PDB entry 3K3Q | X-ray diffraction, 2.60 A resolution | chains B and C of the 3 polymer chains in the assembly

== Chain B ==
Protein: Botulinum neurotoxin type A
Organism: Clostridium botulinum A str. Hall
Notes: EC 3.4.24.69; fragment: N-terminal fragment of BoNT catalytic domain (residues 3-250)
Reference sequence: A5HZZ9 (BXA1_CLOBH); residues 3-250 here = UniProt positions 3-250
Amino-acid sequence (252 residues; each row starts with the number of its first residue; numbers below 1 keep their minus sign (Met-1 is residue -1)):
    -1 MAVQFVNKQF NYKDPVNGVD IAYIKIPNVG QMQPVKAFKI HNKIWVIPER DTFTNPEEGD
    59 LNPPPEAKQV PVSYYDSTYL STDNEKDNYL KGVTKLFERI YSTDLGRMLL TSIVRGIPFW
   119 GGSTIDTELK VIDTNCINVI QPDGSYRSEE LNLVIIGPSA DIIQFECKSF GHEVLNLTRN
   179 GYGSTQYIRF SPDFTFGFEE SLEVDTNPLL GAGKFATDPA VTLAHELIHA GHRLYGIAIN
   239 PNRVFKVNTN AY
Not modelled in the structure: -1 to 1, 200-210
Sequence notes: expression tag (-1 to 2)
Ion coordination: Zn2+: His223, His227 (shared with Glu262(C) of chain C)

== Chain C ==
Protein: Botulinum neurotoxin type A
Organism: Clostridium botulinum A str. Hall
Notes: EC 3.4.24.69; fragment: C-terminal fragment of BoNT catalytic domain (residues 251-425)
Reference sequence: A5HZZ9 (BXA1_CLOBH); numbering as in UniProt (aligned over 251-425)
Amino-acid sequence (175 residues; row label = number of the first residue in the row):
   251 YEMSGLEVSF EELRTFGGHD AKFIDSLQEN EFRLYYYNKF KDIASTLNKA KSIVGTTASL
   311 QYMKNVFKEK YLLSEDTSGK FSVDKLKFDK LYKMLTEIYT EDNFVKFFKV LNRKTYLNFD
   371 KAVFKINIVP KVNYTIYDGF NLRNTNLAAN FNGQNTEINN MNFTKLKNFT GLFEF
Not modelled in the structure: 251-252, 418-425
Ion coordination: Zn2+: Glu262 (shared with His223(B), His227(B) of chain B)

== How chain B and chain C interact ==
Pairs across the interface - 159 pairs, chain B then chain C:
  Pro69(B) - Phe369(C)
  Val70(B) - Asp370(C)
  Val70(B) - Lys371(C)
  Tyr72(B) - Leu416(C)  hydrophobic
  Asn86(B) - Asn377(C)  hydrogen bond
  Asn86(B) - Val379(C)
  Lys89(B) - Val379(C)
  Gly90(B) - Ile378(C)
  Lys93(B) - Ile378(C)  hydrogen bond (side chain-backbone)
  Lys93(B) - Val379(C)  hydrogen bond (side chain-backbone)
  Lys93(B) - Tyr384(C)  hydrogen bond (side chain-backbone)
  Lys93(B) - Ile386(C)
  Leu94(B) - Ile378(C)  hydrophobic
  Leu94(B) - Tyr384(C)
  Glu96(B) - Ile386(C)
  Arg97(B) - Phe358(C)
  Arg97(B) - Val360(C)
  Arg97(B) - Tyr384(C)  hydrogen bond
  Arg97(B) - Ile386(C)  hydrogen bond (side chain-backbone)
  Arg97(B) - Tyr387(C)
  Arg97(B) - Gly389(C)
  Ile98(B) - Phe354(C)  hydrophobic
  Ile98(B) - Phe358(C)  hydrophobic
  Ser100(B) - Ile386(C)
  Thr101(B) - Phe354(C)
  Thr101(B) - Phe358(C)
  Leu103(B) - Ile348(C)  hydrophobic
  Leu103(B) - Asn353(C)
  Leu103(B) - Phe354(C)  hydrophobic
  Gly104(B) - Phe354(C)
  Met106(B) - Tyr349(C)  hydrogen bond (backbone-side chain)
  Leu107(B) - Tyr349(C)  hydrophobic
  Leu107(B) - Phe354(C)  hydrophobic
  Ser110(B) - Tyr349(C)  hydrogen bond
  Arg113(B) - Glu319(C)  hydrogen bond (side chain-backbone)
  Arg113(B) - Lys320(C)
  Arg113(B) - Leu322(C)
  Gly114(B) - Lys320(C)
  Ile115(B) - Val316(C)  hydrophobic
  Ile115(B) - Phe317(C)
  Ile115(B) - Lys320(C)  hydrogen bond (backbone-side chain)
  Pro116(B) - Phe317(C)
  Phe117(B) - Ile293(C)  hydrophobic
  Phe117(B) - Leu297(C)  hydrophobic
  Phe117(B) - Phe317(C)  hydrophobic
  Phe117(B) - Tyr321(C)
  Trp118(B) - Ile303(C)  hydrophobic
  Trp118(B) - Val304(C)
  Trp118(B) - Thr307(C)
  Trp118(B) - Met313(C)  hydrophobic
  Trp118(B) - Phe317(C)
  Thr125(B) - Lys299(C)
  Thr125(B) - Ala300(C)
  Thr125(B) - Lys301(C)  hydrogen bond (backbone-backbone)
  Thr125(B) - Ser302(C)  hydrogen bond (backbone-backbone)
  Glu126(B) - Ser302(C)
  Glu126(B) - Val304(C)
  Leu127(B) - Ala300(C)  hydrophobic
  Leu127(B) - Ser302(C)  hydrogen bond (backbone-backbone)
  Leu127(B) - Ile303(C)
  Leu127(B) - Val304(C)  hydrogen bond (backbone-backbone)
  Leu127(B) - Leu310(C)  hydrophobic
  Lys128(B) - Val304(C)
  Glu148(B) - Thr307(C)
  Ile161(B) - Val373(C)  hydrophobic
  Arg177(B) - Tyr285(C)
  Arg177(B) - Tyr286(C)
  Asn178(B) - Lys289(C)
  Gly179(B) - Ile293(C)
  Gly179(B) - Lys320(C)
  Gly179(B) - Tyr321(C)  hydrogen bond (backbone-side chain)
  Tyr180(B) - Ile293(C)
  Tyr180(B) - Lys320(C)  hydrogen bond (backbone-side chain)
  Tyr180(B) - Tyr321(C)  hydrogen bond (backbone-side chain)
  Pro190(B) - Ile376(C)
  Asp191(B) - Lys375(C)  salt bridge
  Asp191(B) - Ile376(C)  hydrogen bond (backbone-backbone)
  Phe192(B) - Phe374(C)
  Phe192(B) - Lys375(C)
  Phe192(B) - Ile376(C)
  Thr193(B) - Val373(C)
  Thr193(B) - Phe374(C)  hydrogen bond (backbone-backbone)
  Phe194(B) - Ala372(C)
  Gly195(B) - Asp370(C)
  Gly195(B) - Ala372(C)  hydrogen bond (backbone-backbone)
  Gly195(B) - Phe374(C)
  Phe196(B) - Leu361(C)
  Phe196(B) - Asn362(C)
  Phe196(B) - Arg363(C)
  Phe196(B) - Asp370(C)
  Glu198(B) - Leu361(C)
  Gly211(B) - Glu407(C)
  Lys212(B) - Asn405(C)
  Lys212(B) - Thr406(C)  hydrogen bond (backbone-backbone)
  Lys212(B) - Glu407(C)  hydrogen bond (backbone-side chain)
  Phe213(B) - Leu361(C)  hydrophobic
  Phe213(B) - Phe401(C)
  Phe213(B) - Gln404(C)
  Phe213(B) - Asn405(C)
  Phe213(B) - Thr406(C)
  Ala214(B) - Gln404(C)  hydrogen bond (backbone-backbone)
  Ala214(B) - Phe413(C)  hydrophobic
  Thr215(B) - Asn362(C)
  Asp216(B) - Tyr384(C)  hydrogen bond
  Asp216(B) - Gly389(C)
  Asp216(B) - Gln404(C)
  Pro217(B) - Phe390(C)
  Ala218(B) - Tyr384(C)
  Val219(B) - Glu351(C)
  Val219(B) - Phe358(C)  hydrophobic
  Val219(B) - Asn362(C)
  His223(B) - Glu262(C)  salt bridge
  His223(B) - Thr265(C)
  His223(B) - Glu351(C)  salt bridge
  Ile226(B) - Thr265(C)
  Ile226(B) - Tyr349(C)
  Ile226(B) - Thr350(C)
  Ile226(B) - Glu351(C)
  His227(B) - Glu261(C)  salt bridge
  His227(B) - Glu262(C)  salt bridge
  His227(B) - Thr265(C)  hydrogen bond
  His230(B) - Glu261(C)  salt bridge
  His230(B) - Arg264(C)  hydrogen bond
  His230(B) - Thr265(C)
  His230(B) - Leu345(C)  hydrogen bond (side chain-backbone)
  Leu232(B) - Lys320(C)  hydrogen bond (backbone-side chain)
  Tyr233(B) - Phe290(C)
  Tyr233(B) - Lys320(C)
  Tyr233(B) - Leu345(C)  hydrophobic
  Gly234(B) - Tyr286(C)
  Ile235(B) - Arg264(C)  hydrogen bond (backbone-side chain)
  Ile235(B) - Tyr286(C)  hydrogen bond (backbone-side chain)
  Ile235(B) - Phe290(C)  hydrophobic
  Ile235(B) - Leu345(C)  hydrophobic
  Ala236(B) - Arg264(C)
  Ala236(B) - Tyr286(C)  hydrogen bond (backbone-side chain)
  Ile237(B) - Phe260(C)  hydrophobic
  Ile237(B) - Glu261(C)  hydrogen bond (backbone-side chain)
  Ile237(B) - Arg264(C)
  Ile237(B) - Phe282(C)  hydrophobic
  Ile237(B) - Tyr286(C)
  Arg241(B) - Ser259(C)
  Arg241(B) - Phe260(C)  hydrogen bond (backbone-backbone)
  Arg241(B) - Phe282(C)
  Val242(B) - Glu257(C)
  Val242(B) - Val258(C)
  Val242(B) - Ser259(C)
  Phe243(B) - Glu257(C)
  Phe243(B) - Val258(C)  hydrogen bond (backbone-backbone)
  Phe243(B) - Phe260(C)  hydrophobic
  Phe243(B) - Leu263(C)  hydrophobic
  Lys244(B) - Met253(C)  hydrogen bond (side chain-backbone)
  Lys244(B) - Leu256(C)
  Val245(B) - Gly255(C)
  Val245(B) - Leu256(C)  hydrogen bond (backbone-backbone)
  Asn246(B) - Met253(C)
  Asn246(B) - Ser254(C)
  Thr247(B) - Ser254(C)  hydrogen bond (backbone-backbone)
  Thr247(B) - Gly255(C)
Also at the interface, not in a pair above, chain B (72 interface residues in all): Asp102, Asp124, Ala222, Pro239
Also at the interface, not in a pair above, chain C (84 interface residues in all): Phe273, Ile274, Thr296, Leu341, Tyr342, Met344, Thr346, Val355, Phe357, Asn368, Pro380, Lys381, Thr385, Asn400

== Overview ==
The interface between chain B and chain C involves 72 residues on one side and 84 on the other, with 37
hydrogen bonds and 6 salt bridges. Polar pairs include Asp191(B)-Lys375(C), His223(B)-Glu262(C) and
His223(B)-Glu351(C). The Zn2+ site is built by His223(B), His227(B) and Glu262(C).
Chain B is Botulinum neurotoxin type A and chain C is Botulinum neurotoxin type A, both from Clostridium
botulinum A str. Hall; the structure, Crystal Structure of a Llama Antibody complexed with the C. Botulinum
Neurotoxin Serotype A Catalytic Domain, was determined by X-ray diffraction.
